Entry 5HPM (X-ray diffraction, 2.67 A resolution); this record covers chains A and B of the 3 polymer chains in the assembly.

[Chain A]
Molecule: Cetuximab Fab light chain
Organism: Mus MUSCULUS, homo sapiens
Notes: antibody fragment or engineered binder
Chain sequence (213 residues; each row starts with the number of its first residue):
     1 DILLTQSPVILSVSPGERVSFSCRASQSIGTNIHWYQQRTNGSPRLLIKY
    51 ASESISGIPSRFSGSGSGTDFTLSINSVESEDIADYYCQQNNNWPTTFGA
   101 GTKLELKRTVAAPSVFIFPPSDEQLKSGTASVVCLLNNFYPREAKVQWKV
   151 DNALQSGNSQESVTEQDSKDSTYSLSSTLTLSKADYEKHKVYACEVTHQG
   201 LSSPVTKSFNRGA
Disulfides: Cys-23/Cys-88, Cys-134/Cys-194

[Chain B]
Molecule: Cetuximab Fab heavy chain
Organism: Mus MUSCULUS, homo sapiens
Notes: antibody fragment or engineered binder
Chain sequence (221 residues; numbered 1 to 221; the number before each row is that of its first residue):
     1 QVQLKQSGPGLVQPSQSLSITCTVSGFSLTNYGVHWVRQSPGKGLEWLGV
    51 IWSGGNTDYNTPFTSRLSINKDNSKSQVFFKMNSLQSNDTAIYYCARALT
   101 YYDYEFAYWGQGTLVTVSAASTKGPSVFPLAPSSKSTSGGTAALGCLVKD
   151 YFPEPVTVSWNSGALTSGVHTFPAVLQSSGLYSLSSVVTVPSSSLGTQTY
   201 ICNVNHKPSNTKVDKRVEPKS
Disordered / not traced: 134-137, 221
Disulfides: Cys-22/Cys-95, Cys-146/Cys-202
Covalent attachments: N-acetylglucosamine (NAG) linked to Asn-88

[Interface between chain A and chain B]
Residue-residue contacts (60):
  His-34(A) / Glu-105(B)
  Tyr-36(A) / Tyr-104(B)
  Tyr-36(A) / Glu-105(B)
  Tyr-36(A) / Phe-106(B)  hydrogen bond (side chain-backbone)
  Tyr-36(A) / Trp-109(B)
  Gln-38(A) / Gln-39(B)  hydrogen bond
  Gln-38(A) / Tyr-94(B)  hydrogen bond
  Ser-43(A) / Tyr-94(B)
  Ser-43(A) / Gly-110(B)  hydrogen bond (side chain-backbone)
  Ser-43(A) / Gln-111(B)
  Pro-44(A) / Trp-109(B)
  Leu-46(A) / Phe-106(B)
  Leu-46(A) / Ala-107(B)  hydrophobic
  Lys-49(A) / Leu-99(B)
  Tyr-50(A) / Asp-103(B)  hydrogen bond
  Tyr-87(A) / Gln-39(B)
  Tyr-87(A) / Leu-45(B)  hydrophobic
  Gln-89(A) / Tyr-104(B)  hydrogen bond (side chain-backbone)
  Gln-89(A) / Phe-106(B)
  Asn-91(A) / Asp-103(B)
  Asn-91(A) / Tyr-104(B)
  Trp-94(A) / Trp-47(B)
  Trp-94(A) / Tyr-59(B)
  Trp-94(A) / Thr-61(B)
  Pro-95(A) / Asn-60(B)
  Thr-96(A) / Trp-47(B)
  Phe-98(A) / Leu-45(B)  hydrophobic
  Phe-116(A) / Ala-143(B)  hydrophobic
  Phe-118(A) / Leu-130(B)
  Phe-118(A) / Ala-131(B)
  Phe-118(A) / Ala-143(B)
  Ser-121(A) / Phe-128(B)
  Ser-121(A) / Pro-129(B)
  Asp-122(A) / Lys-220(B)  salt bridge
  Glu-123(A) / Phe-128(B)
  Gln-124(A) / Phe-128(B)
  Gln-124(A) / Leu-147(B)
  Gln-124(A) / Lys-149(B)
  Ser-131(A) / Leu-147(B)
  Ser-131(A) / Lys-149(B)
  Val-133(A) / Leu-130(B)  hydrophobic
  Leu-135(A) / Phe-172(B)  hydrophobic
  Leu-135(A) / Val-187(B)  hydrophobic
  Asn-137(A) / His-170(B)
  Asn-137(A) / Thr-189(B)
  Asn-138(A) / His-170(B)  hydrogen bond
  Gln-160(A) / Val-175(B)
  Gln-160(A) / Leu-176(B)  hydrogen bond (side chain-backbone)
  Gln-160(A) / Gln-177(B)
  Glu-161(A) / Val-175(B)
  Ser-162(A) / Phe-172(B)
  Ser-162(A) / Pro-173(B)  hydrogen bond (side chain-backbone)
  Ser-162(A) / Val-175(B)
  Val-163(A) / Pro-173(B)
  Thr-164(A) / Phe-172(B)
  Thr-164(A) / Pro-173(B)
  Ser-174(A) / His-170(B)  hydrogen bond
  Ser-174(A) / Phe-172(B)
  Leu-175(A) / Phe-172(B)
  Ser-176(A) / Phe-172(B)
Also at the interface, not in a pair above, chain A (40 interface residues in all): Gly-42, Ile-55, Ser-127, Thr-129, Asp-167, Lys-207
Also at the interface, not in a pair above, chain B (41 interface residues in all): Val-37, Glu-46, Gly-112, Ser-138, Thr-141, Leu-144, Thr-171, Ser-185, Lys-215

[Summary]
Chain A and chain B form an interface of 40 and 41 residues respectively, with 10 hydrogen bonds and 1 salt
bridge. Among the polar pairs are Asp-122(A)/Lys-220(B), Tyr-36(A)/Phe-106(B) and Gln-38(A)/Gln-39(B).
Covalently linked N-acetylglucosamine: at Asn-88(B).
Here chain A is Cetuximab Fab light chain and chain B is Cetuximab Fab heavy chain, both from Mus MUSCULUS,
homo sapiens. Entry 5HPM (Cetuximab Fab in complex with cyclic linked meditope) was determined by X-ray
diffraction (same publication as 5ESQ, 5HYQ, 5ICX, 5ICY, 5ICZ, 5ID0 and 5ID1).
